7WNH - chains A and E of the 3 polymer chains in the assembly; structure by X-ray diffraction, 3.10 A resolution.

Chain A:
Molecule: Nuclear receptor subfamily 4 group A member 2
From: Homo sapiens
UniProt: P43354 (NR4A2_HUMAN); numbering as in UniProt (aligned over 258-598)
Chain sequence (350 residues; each row starts with the number of its first residue):
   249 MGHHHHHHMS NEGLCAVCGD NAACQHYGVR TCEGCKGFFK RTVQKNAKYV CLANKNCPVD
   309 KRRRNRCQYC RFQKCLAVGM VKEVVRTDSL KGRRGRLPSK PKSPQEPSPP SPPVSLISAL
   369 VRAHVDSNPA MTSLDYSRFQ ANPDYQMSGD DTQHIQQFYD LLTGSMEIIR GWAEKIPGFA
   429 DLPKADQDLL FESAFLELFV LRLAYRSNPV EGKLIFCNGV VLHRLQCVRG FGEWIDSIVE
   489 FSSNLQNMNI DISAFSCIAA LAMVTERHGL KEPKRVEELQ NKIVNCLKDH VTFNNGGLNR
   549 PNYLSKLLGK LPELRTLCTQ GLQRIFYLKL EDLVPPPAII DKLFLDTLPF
Disordered / not traced: 249-260, 348-362, 393-398, 546-552, 598
Differences from the reference sequence: initiating methionine (249); expression tag (250-257)
Curated features (UniProtKB/Swiss-Prot):
  - DNA-binding region: Glu260 to Thr335 (Nuclear receptor)
  - zinc finger (NR C4-type): Cys263 to Cys283, Cys299 to Cys323
  - motif: Phe287 to Arg314 (Bipartite nuclear localization signal (NLS1)), Leu338 to Lys350 (Nuclear localization signal (NLS1)), Phe443 to Ala452 (nuclear export sequence (NES1)), Gln568 to Lys577 (nuclear export sequence (NES2))
  - natural variant: Cys280 (C280Y: In IDLDP), Phe286 (F286S: In IDLDP; uncertain significance), Cys305 (C305Y: In IDLDP), Arg319 (R319Q: In IDLDP), Cys323 (C323F: In IDLDP; uncertain significance), Asp392 (D392G: In IDLDP; uncertain significance), Glu526 to Phe598 (deletion: In IDLDP)
Bound ions: Zn2+ site 1: Cys263, Cys266, Cys280, Cys283; Zn2+ site 2: Cys299, Cys305, Cys315, Cys318
What the authors report for this chain:
  - binding site for the 16-nt DNA strand: Lys284, Lys288
  - conformationally variable residues (helix shift): Pro560
  - mutagenesis - K284A/K288A, V298A, L300A, D537A, N542A, N542A/N543A, N543A, N550A, K554A, P560E, P560K, F598A: decreased signaling

Chain E:
Molecule: 16-nt DNA strand
Sequence (16 nucleotides; numbered 261 to 276; the number before each row is that of its first residue):
   261 CGCATGACCT TTTCGG

How chain A and chain E interact:
Pairs across the interface (25; chain A residue first):
  Glu281(A) with DA267(E), phosphate contact; DC268(E), hydrogen bond to the base
  Gly282(A) with DG266(E), phosphate contact
  Lys284(A) with DC268(E), base contact
  Phe286(A) with DT265(E), phosphate contact
  Arg289(A) with DT265(E), salt bridge to the phosphate; DG266(E), hydrogen bond to the base
  Arg312(A) with DG266(E), salt bridge to the phosphate
  Asn313(A) with DT265(E), hydrogen bond to the phosphate; DG266(E), hydrogen bond to the phosphate
  Gln316(A) with DA264(E), phosphate contact; DT265(E), phosphate contact
  Arg319(A) with DG266(E), salt bridge to the phosphate
  Arg341(A) with DT272(E), hydrogen bond to the phosphate; DT273(E), salt bridge to the phosphate
  Arg342(A) with DT270(E), hydrogen bond to the base; DT271(E), base contact; DT272(E), sugar contact
  Gly343(A) with DT271(E), hydrogen bond to the base; DT272(E), base contact
  Arg344(A) with DT272(E), hydrogen bond to the base; DT273(E), hydrogen bond to the base
  Leu345(A) with DT273(E), sugar contact
  Pro346(A) with DT273(E), sugar contact
  Ser347(A) with DC274(E), phosphate contact

Overview:
16 residues of chain A face 10 of chain E across their interface; the contacts include 9 hydrogen bonds and 4
salt bridges. Among the polar pairs are Glu281(A)-DC268(E), Arg289(A)-DG266(E) and Arg342(A)-DT270(E). The
paper reports a binding site for the 16-nt DNA strand at Lys284(A) and Lys288(A); K284A/K288A, V298A and L300A
of chain A, among others, reduce signaling; 12 substitutions were tested in all.
Chain A is Nuclear receptor subfamily 4 group A member 2 (Homo sapiens) and chain E is a 16-nt DNA strand; the
structure, Crystal structure of Nurr1 binding to NBRE, was determined by X-ray diffraction.
